1KRF - chain A; structure by X-ray diffraction, 2.20 A resolution.

== Chain A ==
Molecule: Mannosyl-oligosaccharide alpha-1,2-mannosidase
Organism: Penicillium citrinum
Notes: EC 3.2.1.113
UniProt: P31723 (MA12_PENCI); numbering as in UniProt (aligned over 1-511)
Amino-acid sequence (511 residues; numbered 1 to 511; the number before each row is that of its first residue):
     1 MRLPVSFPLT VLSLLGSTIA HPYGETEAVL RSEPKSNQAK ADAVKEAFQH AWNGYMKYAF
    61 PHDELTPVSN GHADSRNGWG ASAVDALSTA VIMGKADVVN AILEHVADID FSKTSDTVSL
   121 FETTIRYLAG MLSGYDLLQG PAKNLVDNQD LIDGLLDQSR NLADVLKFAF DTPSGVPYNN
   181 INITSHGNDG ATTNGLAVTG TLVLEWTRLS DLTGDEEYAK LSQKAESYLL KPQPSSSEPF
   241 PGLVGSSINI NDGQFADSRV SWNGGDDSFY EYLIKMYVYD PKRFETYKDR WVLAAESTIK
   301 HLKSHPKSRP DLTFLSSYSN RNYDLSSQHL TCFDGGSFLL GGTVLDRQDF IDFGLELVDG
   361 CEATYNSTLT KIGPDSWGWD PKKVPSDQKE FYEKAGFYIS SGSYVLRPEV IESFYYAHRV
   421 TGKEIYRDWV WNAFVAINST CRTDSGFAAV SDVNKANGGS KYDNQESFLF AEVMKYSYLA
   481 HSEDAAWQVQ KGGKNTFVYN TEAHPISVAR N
Unresolved in the structure: 1-35, 511
UniProt features mapped onto this chain:
  - active site: Asp375 (Proton donor)
  - binding site (Ca(2+)): Thr501
  - glycosylation (N-linked (GlcNAc...) asparagine): Asn182, Asn366, Asn438
Disulfide bonds: Cys332-Cys361
Glycans and other covalent adducts: N-acetylglucosamine (NAG) linked to Asn182, Asn438; glycan linked to Asn366
Ion coordination: Ca2+: Thr501 (together with kifunensine)
Residues lining bound ligands: kifunensine (KIF): Glu122, Ile125, Arg126, Asp267, Ser268, Leu330, Arg407, Pro408, Glu409, Phe468, Glu472, Thr501, Glu502

== In short ==
Chain A binds kifunensine. N-acetylglucosamine is covalently linked to Asn182 and Asn438. UniProt lists
active-site residue Asp375 and Ca2+-binding residue Thr501.
Chain A is Mannosyl-oligosaccharide alpha-1,2-mannosidase (Penicillium citrinum); the structure, Structure of
P. citrinum alpha 1,2-mannosidase reveals the basis for differences in specificity of the er ..., was
determined by X-ray diffraction (same publication as 1KRE and 1KKT).
